PDB entry 3C1B | X-ray diffraction, 2.20 A resolution | chains D and I of the 10 polymer chains in the assembly

Chain D:
Name: Histone 2, H2bf
Organism: Xenopus (Silurana) tropicalis
UniProtKB: Q28D68 (Q28D68_XENTR); residues 1198-1322 here correspond to UniProt positions 2-126 (UniProt number = residue number - 1196)
Chain sequence (125 residues; numbered 1198 to 1322; the number before each row is that of its first residue):
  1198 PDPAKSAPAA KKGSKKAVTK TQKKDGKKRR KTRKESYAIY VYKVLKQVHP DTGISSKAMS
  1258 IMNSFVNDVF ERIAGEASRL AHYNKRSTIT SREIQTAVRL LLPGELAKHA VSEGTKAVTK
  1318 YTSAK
Unresolved in the structure: 1198-1227

Chain I:
Molecule: Palindromic 146bp Human Alpha satellite DNA
Sequence (146 nucleotides; numbered 1 to 146; the number before each row is that of its first residue):
     1 ATCAATATCC ACCTGCAGAT TCTACCAAAA GTGTATTTGG AAACTGCTCC ATCAAAAGGC
    61 ATGTTCAGCG GAATTCCGCT GAACATGCCT TTTGATGGAG CAGTTTCCAA ATACACTTTT
   121 GGTAGAATCT GCAGGTGGAT ATTGAT

Chain D / chain I interface:
Pairs across the interface - 16 pairs, chain D then chain I:
  Lys1228(D) - DG103(I)  phosphate contact
  Lys1228(D) - DT104(I)  phosphate contact
  Thr1229(D) - DG103(I)  hydrogen bond to the phosphate
  Arg1230(D) - DA28(I)  phosphate contact
  Arg1230(D) - DA29(I)  sugar contact
  Tyr1239(D) - DT20(I)  phosphate contact
  Gly1250(D) - DT20(I)  phosphate contact
  Ile1251(D) - DT20(I)  hydrogen bond to the phosphate
  Ser1252(D) - DA19(I)  phosphate contact
  Ser1253(D) - DA19(I)  hydrogen bond to the phosphate
  Arg1283(D) - DG40(I)  phosphate contact
  Arg1283(D) - DA41(I)  salt bridge to the phosphate
  Ser1284(D) - DG39(I)  sugar contact
  Ser1284(D) - DG40(I)  hydrogen bond to the phosphate
  Thr1285(D) - DG39(I)  hydrogen bond to the phosphate
  Thr1285(D) - DG40(I)  hydrogen bond to the phosphate
Also at the interface, not in a pair above, chain D (12 interface residues in all): Lys1282

In short:
The interface between chain D and chain I involves 12 residues on one side and 9 on the other, with 6 hydrogen
bonds and 1 salt bridge. Polar pairs include Thr1229(D)-DG103(I), Ile1251(D)-DT20(I) and Ser1253(D)-DA19(I).
Chain D is Histone 2, H2bf (Xenopus (Silurana) tropicalis) and chain I is Palindromic 146bp Human Alpha
satellite DNA; the structure, The effect of H3 K79 dimethylation and H4 K20 trimethylation on nucleosome and
chromatin structure, was determined by X-ray diffraction, deposited together with 3C1C.
